8U13 - chains E and I of the 11 polymer chains in the assembly; structure by electron microscopy, 3.80 A resolution.

Chain E:
Protein: Histone H3.1
From: Homo sapiens
UniProtKB: P68431 (H31_HUMAN); residues 0-135 here correspond to UniProt positions 1-136 (UniProt number = residue number + 1)
Amino-acid sequence (140 residues; numbered -4 to 135; the number before each row is that of its first residue; numbers below 1 keep their minus sign (Gly-4 is residue -4)):
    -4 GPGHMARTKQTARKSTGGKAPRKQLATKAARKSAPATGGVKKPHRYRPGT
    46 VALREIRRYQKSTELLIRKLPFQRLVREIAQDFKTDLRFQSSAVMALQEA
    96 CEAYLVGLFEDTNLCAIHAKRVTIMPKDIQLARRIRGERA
Unresolved in the structure: -4 to 36
Construct notes: expression tag (-4 to -1)
UniProt features mapped onto this chain:
  - modified residue: Arg2 (Asymmetric dimethylarginine), Thr3 (Phosphothreonine), Lys4 (Allysine), Gln5 (5-glutamyl dopamine), Thr6 (Phosphothreonine), Arg8 (Citrulline), Lys9 (N6,N6,N6-trimethyllysine), Ser10 (ADP-ribosylserine), Thr11 (Phosphothreonine), Lys14 (N6-(2-hydroxyisobutyryl)lysine), Arg17 (Asymmetric dimethylarginine), Lys18 (N6-(2-hydroxyisobutyryl)lysine), Lys23 (N6-(2-hydroxyisobutyryl)lysine), Arg26 (Citrulline), Lys27 (N6,N6,N6-trimethyllysine), Ser28 (ADP-ribosylserine), Lys36 (N6,N6,N6-trimethyllysine), Lys37 (N6-methyllysine), Tyr41 (Phosphotyrosine), Lys56 (N6,N6,N6-trimethyllysine) and 8 more in UniProt
  - lipidation: Lys18 (N6-decanoyllysine)

Chain I:
Molecule: 147-nt DNA strand
From: Homo sapiens
Sequence (147 nucleotides; row label = number of the first residue in the row; numbers below 1 keep their minus sign (DA-73 is residue -73)):
   -73 ATCGAGAATCCCGGTGCCGAGGCCGCTCAATTGGTCGTAGACAGCTCTAG
   -23 CACCGCTTAAACGCACGTACGCGCTGTCCCCCGCGTTTTAACCGCCAAGG
    27 GGATTACTCCCTAGTCTCCAGGCACGTGTCAGATATATACATCCGAT

Chain E / chain I interface:
Contacting residue pairs (20):
  His39(E) - DA-67(I)  phosphate contact
  Arg40(E) - DG9(I)  hydrogen bond to the base
  Arg40(E) - DC10(I)  hydrogen bond to the sugar
  Tyr41(E) - DA-66(I)  sugar contact
  Tyr41(E) - DC10(I)  phosphate contact
  Pro43(E) - DG9(I)  sugar contact
  Gly44(E) - DC8(I)  phosphate contact
  Gly44(E) - DG9(I)  hydrogen bond to the phosphate
  Val46(E) - DG9(I)  phosphate contact
  Ala47(E) - DG9(I)  hydrogen bond to the phosphate
  Arg49(E) - DA-66(I)  sugar contact
  Arg63(E) - DA17(I)  hydrogen bond to the phosphate
  Arg63(E) - DC18(I)  salt bridge to the phosphate
  Lys64(E) - DC18(I)  hydrogen bond to the phosphate
  Leu65(E) - DA17(I)  phosphate contact
  Leu65(E) - DC18(I)  hydrogen bond to the phosphate
  Pro66(E) - DA17(I)  phosphate contact
  Arg69(E) - DA17(I)  salt bridge to the phosphate
  Arg83(E) - DG26(I)  sugar contact
  Arg83(E) - DG27(I)  salt bridge to the phosphate
Also at the interface, not in a pair above, chain E (17 interface residues in all): Arg42, Thr45, Lys56
Also at the interface, not in a pair above, chain I (10 interface residues in all): DC-64

Overview:
The interface between chain E and chain I involves 17 residues on one side and 10 on the other; the contacts
include 7 hydrogen bonds and 3 salt bridges. Polar contacts include Arg40(E)-DG9(I), Arg40(E)-DC10(I) and
Gly44(E)-DG9(I).
Chain E is Histone H3.1 and chain I is a 147-nt DNA strand, both from Homo sapiens; the structure, Cryo-EM
structure of the human nucleosome core particle ubiquitylated at histone H2A lysine 15 in complex ..., was
determined by electron microscopy, deposited together with 8SMW, 8SMX, 8SMY, 8SMZ, 8SN0, 8SN1 and 3 further
entries.
